8YO5 - chains B and C of the 4 polymer chains in the assembly; structure by electron microscopy, 3.93 A resolution.

[Chain B]
Protein: DNA topoisomerase medium subunit
Organism: Escherichia phage T4
Notes: EC 5.6.2.2
Reference sequence: P07065 (TOP5_BPT4); residue numbers follow UniProt; this construct covers 1-442
Amino-acid sequence (452 residues; numbered 1 to 452; the number before each row is that of its first residue):
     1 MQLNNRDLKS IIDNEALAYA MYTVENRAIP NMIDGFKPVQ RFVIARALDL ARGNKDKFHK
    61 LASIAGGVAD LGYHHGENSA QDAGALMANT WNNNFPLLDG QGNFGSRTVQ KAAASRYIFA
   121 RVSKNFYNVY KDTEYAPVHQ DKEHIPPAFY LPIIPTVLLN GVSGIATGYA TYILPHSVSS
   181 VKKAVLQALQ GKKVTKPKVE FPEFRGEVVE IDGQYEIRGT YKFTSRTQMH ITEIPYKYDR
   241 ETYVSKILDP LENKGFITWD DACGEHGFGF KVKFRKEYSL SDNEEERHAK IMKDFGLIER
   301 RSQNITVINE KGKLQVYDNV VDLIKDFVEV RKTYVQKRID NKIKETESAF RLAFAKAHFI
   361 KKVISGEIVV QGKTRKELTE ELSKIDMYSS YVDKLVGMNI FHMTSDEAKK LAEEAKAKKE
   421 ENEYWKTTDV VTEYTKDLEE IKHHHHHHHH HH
Disordered / not traced: 443-452
Differences from the reference sequence: expression tag (443-452)
UniProt features mapped onto this chain:
  - active site: Y117 (O-(5'-phospho-DNA)-tyrosine intermediate)

[Chain C]
Protein: DNA topoisomerase (ATP-hydrolyzing)
Organism: Enterobacteria phage T6
Notes: EC 5.6.2.2
Reference sequence: A0A346FJ89 (A0A346FJ89_BPT6); numbering as in UniProt (aligned over 1-605)
Amino-acid sequence (611 residues; row label = number of the first residue in the row):
     1 MIKNEIKILS DIEHIKKRSG MYIGSSANEM HERFLFGKWE SVQYVPGLVK LIDEIIDNSV
    61 DEGIRTKFKF ANKINVTIKN NQVTVEDNGR GIPQAMVKTP TGEEIPGPVA AWTIPKAGGN
   121 FGDDKERVTG GMNGVGSSLT NIFSVMFVGE TGDGQNNIVV RCSNGMENKS WETIPGKWKG
   181 TRVTFIPDFM SFETNELSQV YLDITLDRLQ TLAVVYPDIQ FTFNGKKVQG NFKKYARQYD
   241 EHAIVQEQEN CSIAVGRSPD GFRQLTYVNN IHTKNGGHHI DCVMDDICED LIPQIKRKFK
   301 IDVTKARVKE CLTIVMFVRD MKNMRFDSQT KERLTSPFGE IRSHIQLDAK KISRAILNNE
   361 AILMPIIEAA LARKLAAEKA AETKAAKKAS KAKVHKHIKA NLCGKDADTT LFLTEGDSAI
   421 GYLIDVRDKE LHGGYPLRGK VLNSWGMSYA DMLKNKELFD ICAITGLVLG EKAENLNYHN
   481 IAIMTDADHD GLGSIYPSLL GFFSNWPELF EQGRIRFVKT PVIIAHVGKK QEWFYTVAEY
   541 ESAKDALPKH SIRYIKGLGS LEKSEYREMI QNPVYDVVKL PENWKELFEM LMGDNADLRK
   601 EWMSQHHHHH H
Disordered / not traced: 1-392, 593-611
Differences from the reference sequence: expression tag (606-611)

[Chain B / chain C interface]
Pairs across the interface - 36 pairs, chain B then chain C:
  Q101(B) with R553(C), hydrogen bond; E562(C)
  G102(B) with Y422(C), hydrogen bond (backbone-side chain); G559(C); L561(C)
  N103(B) with S418(C), hydrogen bond (side chain-backbone); A419(C); Y422(C); G559(C), hydrogen bond (backbone-backbone)
  S106(B) with D425(C)
  T108(B) with I424(C); D425(C), hydrogen bond
  V109(B) with D417(C); G421(C)
  K111(B) with D417(C); S418(C)
  A112(B) with S418(C)
  A113(B) with S418(C); G559(C)
  Y117(B) with D486(C); D488(C); D490(C), hydrogen bond; K556(C); G557(C); G559(C); S560(C), hydrogen bond (backbone-side chain)
  F119(B) with S560(C)
  E241(B) with K396(C)
  V244(B) with H395(C)
  S245(B) with H395(C)
  D249(B) with H395(C), salt bridge
  D261(B) with R427(C), salt bridge
  C263(B) with I424(C)
  E265(B) with D425(C); K563(C), salt bridge; R567(C), salt bridge
Interface residues without a listed pair, chain B (19 interface residues in all): R240
Interface residues without a listed pair, chain C (23 interface residues in all): H397

[Summary]
19 residues of chain B and 23 residues of chain C are in contact; the contacts include 7 hydrogen bonds and 4
salt bridges. Among the polar pairs are D249(B)-H395(C), D261(B)-R427(C) and E265(B)-K563(C). Curated
annotation (UniProt) lists active-site residue Y117(B) on chain B.
Chain B is DNA topoisomerase medium subunit (Escherichia phage T4) and chain C is DNA topoisomerase
(ATP-hydrolyzing) (Enterobacteria phage T6); the structure, structure of phage T6 topoisomerase II central
domain, was determined by electron microscopy, deposited together with 8YLU, 8YO3, 8YO4, 8YO7, 8YOD and 8YON.
